PDB entry 8VNL | X-ray diffraction, 1.64 A resolution | chains C and A of the 6 polymer chains in the assembly

Chain C:
Molecule: 13-nt DNA strand
Sequence (13 nucleotides; each row starts with the number of its first residue):
   401 TTGACTCTCT TAA
Bound ions: Mn2+: DA413 (shared with 1 residue of chain B; 1 residue of chain c); Na+: DA413 (shared with 1 residue of chain B; 1 residue of chain c)

Chain A:
Name: Intron-encoded endonuclease I-PpoI
Source organism: Physarum polycephalum
Notes: EC 3.1.-.-
UniProtKB: Q94702 (PPO1_PHYPO); residue numbers follow UniProt; this construct covers 2-163
Chain sequence (162 residues; row label = number of the first residue in the row):
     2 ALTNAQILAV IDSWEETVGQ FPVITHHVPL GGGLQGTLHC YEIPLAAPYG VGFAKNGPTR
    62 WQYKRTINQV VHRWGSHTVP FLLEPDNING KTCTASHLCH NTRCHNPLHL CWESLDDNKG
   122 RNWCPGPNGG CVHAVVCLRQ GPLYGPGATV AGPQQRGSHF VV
Bound ions: Zn2+ site 1: Cys41, Cys100, Cys105, His110; Mn2+: Asn119 (shared with 1 residue of chain D; 1 residue of chain d); Na+: Asn119 (shared with 1 residue of chain D; 1 residue of chain d); Zn2+ site 2: Cys125, Cys132, His134, Cys138
Reported in the primary citation:
  - catalytic residues: His98
  - mutagenesis - H78A/H98A, H98A: decreased catalytic activity
  - mutagenesis - H78A: unchanged catalytic activity

Interface between chain C and chain A:
Contacting residue pairs - 19 pairs, chain C then chain A:
  DT401(C) - Thr67(A)  phosphate contact
  DT402(C) - Arg66(A)  salt bridge to the phosphate
  DT402(C) - Thr67(A)  base contact
  DT402(C) - Val72(A)  base contact
  DG403(C) - Val52(A)  phosphate contact
  DG403(C) - Gly53(A)  hydrogen bond to the phosphate
  DG403(C) - Lys65(A)  hydrogen bond to the base
  DA404(C) - Ala48(A)  phosphate contact
  DA404(C) - Pro49(A)  phosphate contact
  DA404(C) - Ala55(A)  base contact
  DA404(C) - Lys65(A)  base contact
  DC405(C) - Ala48(A)  phosphate contact
  DC405(C) - Lys56(A)  base contact
  DT406(C) - Lys56(A)  base contact
  DT406(C) - Asn57(A)  base contact
  DC407(C) - Asn57(A)  hydrogen bond to the base
  DT411(C) - Leu116(A)  base contact
  DT411(C) - Lys120(A)  hydrogen bond to the base
  DA412(C) - Asp117(A)  sugar contact
Other interface residues (no listed pair), chain C (12 interface residues in all): DT408, DT410, DA413
Other interface residues (no listed pair), chain A (18 interface residues in all): Tyr50, Gly51, Phe54, Arg74

Overview:
12 residues of chain C and 18 residues of chain A are in contact; the contacts include 4 hydrogen bonds and 1
salt bridge. Polar pairs include DG403(C)-Lys65(A), DC407(C)-Asn57(A) and DT411(C)-Lys120(A). Cys41(A),
Cys100(A), Cys105(A) and His110(A) coordinate Zn2+ site 1. From the paper: the catalytic residue His98(A);
H78A/H98A and H98A of chain A reduce catalytic activity.
Chain C is a 13-nt DNA strand and chain A is Intron-encoded endonuclease I-PpoI (Physarum polycephalum); the
structure, Homing endonuclease I-PpoI-DNA complex:reaction at pH6.0 (K+ MES) with 500 uM Mn2+ for 240s, was
determined by X-ray diffraction (same publication as 8VMO, 8VMP, 8VMQ, 8VMR, 8VMS, 8VMT and 35 further
entries).
